PDB entry 1D7I | X-ray diffraction, 1.90 A resolution | chain A

# Chain A
Name: Protein (FK506-binding protein)
Source organism: Homo sapiens
Notes: EC 5.2.1.8
UniProt: P62942 (FKB1A_HUMAN); numbering as in UniProt (aligned over 1-107)
Chain sequence (107 residues; numbered 1 to 107; the number before each row is that of its first residue):
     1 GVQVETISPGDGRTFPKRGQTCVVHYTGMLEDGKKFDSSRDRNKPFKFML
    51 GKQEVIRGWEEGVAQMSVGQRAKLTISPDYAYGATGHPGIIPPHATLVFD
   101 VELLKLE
Ligand contacts: methyl methylsulfinylmethyl sulfide (DSS): Tyr-26, Asp-37, Phe-46, Val-55, Ile-56, Trp-59, Tyr-82, Phe-99

# Overview
Ligands of chain A: methyl methylsulfinylmethyl sulfide.
Chain A is Protein (FK506-binding protein) (Homo sapiens); the structure, Fkbp complexed with methyl
methylsulfinylmethyl sulfide (dss), was determined by X-ray diffraction (same publication as 1D6O, 1D7H and
1D7J).
